PDB entry 1BJV | X-ray diffraction, 1.80 A resolution | chain A

Chain A:
Protein: Beta-trypsin
Source organism: Bos taurus
Notes: EC 3.4.21.4
UniProtKB: P00760 (TRY1_BOVIN); the construct lacks a stretch of the UniProt sequence and is renumbered around it, so the offset changes along the chain: 16-34 = UniProt 21-39; 37-67 = UniProt 40-70; 69-125 = UniProt 71-127; 127-130 = UniProt 128-131; 5 more segments
Sequence (223 residues; numbered 16 to 245 plus 3 insertion-coded residues; 10 numbers in that range are skipped by the numbering (no residue carries them; nothing is unmodelled there); the number before each row is that of its first residue):
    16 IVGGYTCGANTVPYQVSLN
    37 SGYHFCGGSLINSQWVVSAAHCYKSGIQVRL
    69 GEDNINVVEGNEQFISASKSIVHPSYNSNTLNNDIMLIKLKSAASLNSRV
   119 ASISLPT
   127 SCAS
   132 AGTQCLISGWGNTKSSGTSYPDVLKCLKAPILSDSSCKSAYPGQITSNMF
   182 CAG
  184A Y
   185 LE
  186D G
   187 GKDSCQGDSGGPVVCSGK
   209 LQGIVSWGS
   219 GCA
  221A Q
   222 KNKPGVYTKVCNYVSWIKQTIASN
Disulfide bonds: Cys-22/Cys-157, Cys-42/Cys-58, Cys-128/Cys-232, Cys-136/Cys-201, Cys-168/Cys-182, Cys-191/Cys-220
Ion coordination: Ca2+: Glu-70, Asn-72, Val-75, Glu-80
Small-molecule neighbours: 1-(2-amidinophenyl)-3-(phenoxyphenyl)urea (GP8): His-57, Ser-96, Leu-99, Asp-189, Ser-190, Cys-191, Gln-192, Ser-195, Val-213, Ser-214, Trp-215, Gly-216, Gly-219, Cys-220, Gly-226, Tyr-228
From the paper describing this entry:
  - binding site for 1-(2-amidinophenyl)-3-(phenoxyphenyl)urea: Asp-189, Ser-190, Gly-219
  - binding site for sulfate ion: His-57, Gly-193, Ser-195
  - contacts within the chain: His-57/Ser-195 (hydrogen bond)
  - specificity-determining residues: Leu-99 (proposed by the authors, not directly observed)

Summary:
Bound to chain A: 1-(2-amidinophenyl)-3-(phenoxyphenyl)urea. Glu-70, Asn-72, Val-75 and Glu-80 form the Ca2+
site. The paper reports a binding site for 1-(2-amidinophenyl)-3-(phenoxyphenyl)urea at Asp-189, Ser-190 and
Gly-219; a binding site for sulfate ion at His-57, Gly-193 and Ser-195.
Chain A is Beta-trypsin (Bos taurus); the structure, Beta-trypsin complexed with appu, was determined by X-ray
diffraction together with 1BJU from the same study.
